PDB entry 4M4Y | X-ray diffraction, 2.20 A resolution | chains A and D of the 6 polymer chains in the assembly

== Chain A ==
Name: Hemagglutinin HA1 subunit
Organism: Influenza A virus
Notes: fragment: ectodomain (residues 18-344)
Reference sequence: C3W5S1 (C3W5S1_I09A0); the construct lacks a stretch of the UniProt sequence, so the offset changes along the chain: 11-55 = UniProt 18-62; 56-83 = UniProt 64-91; 84-90 = UniProt 93-99; 91-116 = UniProt 101-126; 3 more segments
Amino-acid sequence (331 residues; row label = number of the first residue in the row; a row labelled like 116A-116C holds insertion residues (116A, then the next letters in order)):
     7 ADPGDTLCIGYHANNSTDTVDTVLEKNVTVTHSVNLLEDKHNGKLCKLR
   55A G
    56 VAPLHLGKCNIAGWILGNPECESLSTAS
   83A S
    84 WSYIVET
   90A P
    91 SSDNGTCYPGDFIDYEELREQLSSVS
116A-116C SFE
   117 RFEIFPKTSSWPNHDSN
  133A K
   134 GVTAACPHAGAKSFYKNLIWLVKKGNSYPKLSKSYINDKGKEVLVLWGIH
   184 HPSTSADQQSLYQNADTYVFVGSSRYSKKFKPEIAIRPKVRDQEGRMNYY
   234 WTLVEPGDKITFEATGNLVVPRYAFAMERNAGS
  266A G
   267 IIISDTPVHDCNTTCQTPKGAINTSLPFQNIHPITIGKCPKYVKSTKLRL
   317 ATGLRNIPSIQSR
Disordered / not traced: 7-9, 326-329
Disulfides: Cys-52/Cys-277, Cys-64/Cys-76, Cys-97/Cys-139, Cys-281/Cys-305
Glycans and other covalent adducts: N-acetylglucosamine (NAG) linked to Asn-21, Asn-94, Asn-278
Construct notes: expression tag (7-10)

== Chain D ==
Name: Hemagglutinin HA2 subunit
Organism: Influenza A virus
Notes: fragment: ectodomain (residues 345-518)
Reference sequence: C3W5S1 (C3W5S1_I09A0); residues 1-174 here correspond to UniProt positions 345-518 (UniProt number = residue number + 344)
Amino-acid sequence (177 residues; numbered 1 to 177; the number before each row is that of its first residue):
     1 GLFGAIAGFIEGGWTGMVDGWYGYHHQNEQGSGYAADLKSTQNAIDGITN
    51 KVNSVIEKMNTQFTAVGKEFNHLEKRIENLNKKVDDGFLDIWTYNAELLV
   101 LLENERTLDYHDSNVKNLYEKVRSQLKNNAKEIGNGCFEFYHKCDNTCME
   151 SVKNGTYDYPKYSEEAKLNREEIDSGR
Disordered / not traced: 172-177
Disulfides: Cys-144/Cys-148
Construct notes: engineered mutation Gly-47 (Glu391 in C3W5S1); expression tag (175-177)
From the paper describing this entry:
  - mutagenesis - E47G: increased stability

== How chain A and chain D interact ==
Pairs across the interface - 15 pairs, chain A then chain D:
  Asp-104(A) with Leu-73(D)
  Glu-106(A) with Arg-76(D)
  Glu-107(A) with His-72(D); Leu-73(D); Glu-74(D), hydrogen bond (side chain-backbone); Lys-75(D), hydrogen bond (side chain-backbone); Arg-76(D), salt bridge
  Glu-110(A) with Lys-75(D); Arg-76(D); Asn-79(D), hydrogen bond
  Gln-111(A) with His-72(D); Lys-75(D)
  Arg-208(A) with His-72(D)
  Trp-234(A) with Leu-73(D), hydrophobic
  Lys-307(A) with Asp-90(D), salt bridge
Other interface residues (no listed pair), chain A (9 interface residues in all): Phe-294
Other interface residues (no listed pair), chain D (8 interface residues in all): Tyr-94

== Overview ==
The interface between chain A and chain D involves 9 residues on one side and 8 on the other, with 3 hydrogen
bonds and 2 salt bridges. Polar contacts include Glu-107(A)/Arg-76(D), Lys-307(A)/Asp-90(D) and
Glu-107(A)/Glu-74(D). N-acetylglucosamine is covalently linked to Asn-21(A), Asn-94(A) and Asn-278(A). The
paper reports that E47G of chain D increases stability.
Here chain A is Hemagglutinin HA1 subunit and chain D is Hemagglutinin HA2 subunit, both from Influenza A
virus. Entry 4M4Y (Crystal structure of a 2009 H1N1 influenza virus hemagglutinin with a stabilization
mutation HA2 E47G) was determined by X-ray diffraction (same publication as 4M5Y and 4M5Z).
